1HJV - chains A and D of the 4 polymer chains in the assembly; structure by X-ray diffraction, 2.75 A resolution.

[Chain A (and D)]
Name: Chitinase-3 like protein 1
Source organism: Homo sapiens
Notes: chain D of this document is another copy of the same molecule, construct and numbering; everything in this record applies to it too
UniProt: P36222 (C3L1_HUMAN); residues 22-383 here = UniProt positions 22-383
Sequence (362 residues; row label = number of the first residue in the row):
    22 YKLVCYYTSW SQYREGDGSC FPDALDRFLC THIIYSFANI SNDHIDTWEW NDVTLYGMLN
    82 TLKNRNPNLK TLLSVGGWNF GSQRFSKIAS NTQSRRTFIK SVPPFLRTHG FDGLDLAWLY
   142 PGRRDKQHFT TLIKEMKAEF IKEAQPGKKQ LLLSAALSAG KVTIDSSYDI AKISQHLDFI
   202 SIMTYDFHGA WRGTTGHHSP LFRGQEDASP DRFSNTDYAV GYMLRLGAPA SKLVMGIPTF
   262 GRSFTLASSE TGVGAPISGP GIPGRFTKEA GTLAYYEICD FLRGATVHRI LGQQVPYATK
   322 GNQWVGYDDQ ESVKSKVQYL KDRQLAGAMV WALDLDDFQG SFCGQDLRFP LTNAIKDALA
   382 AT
Disulfide bonds: Cys26-Cys51, Cys300-Cys364
Covalently attached groups: N-acetylglucosamine (NAG) linked to Asn60
Differences from the reference sequence: conflict Ile311 (Thr in P36222), Ile311 (Thr in P36222)
Curated features (UniProtKB/Swiss-Prot):
  - region: Gln324 to Val338 (Important for AKT1 activation and IL8 production)
  - binding site (chitin): Glu70, Trp71, Gly97 to Asn100, Tyr141, Met204 to Asp207, Arg263, Trp352
  - glycosylation: Asn60 (N-linked (GlcNAc...) asparagine)

[How chain A and chain D interact]
Pairs across the interface (28; chain A residue first):
  Phe223(A) with Gly225(D); Gln226(D); Leu312(D), hydrophobic; Gly313(D)
  Arg224(A) with Arg233(D)
  Gly225(A) with Phe223(D)
  Gln226(A) with Phe223(D); Asp238(D); Arg344(D)
  Glu227(A) with Arg233(D), salt bridge; Asp238(D), hydrogen bond (backbone-side chain); Tyr239(D)
  Asp228(A) with Arg344(D), salt bridge
  Asp238(A) with Gly225(D); Gln226(D); Glu227(D), hydrogen bond (side chain-backbone)
  Tyr239(A) with Glu227(D)
  Arg246(A) with Glu227(D), salt bridge
  Leu312(A) with Phe223(D), hydrophobic; Gln315(D); Ser336(D)
  Gly313(A) with Phe223(D)
  Gln315(A) with Leu312(D); Gln315(D), hydrogen bond
  Ser336(A) with Leu312(D)
  Tyr340(A) with Leu312(D), hydrophobic
  Arg344(A) with Gln226(D); Asp228(D), salt bridge
Interface residues without a listed pair, chain A (19 interface residues in all): Leu222, Arg233, Gly242, Gln339
Interface residues without a listed pair, chain D (16 interface residues in all): Leu222, Gly242, Tyr340

[In short]
Chain A and chain D form an interface of 19 and 16 residues respectively, with 3 hydrogen bonds and 4 salt
bridges. Among the polar pairs are Glu227(A)-Arg233(D), Asp228(A)-Arg344(D) and Arg246(A)-Glu227(D).
Covalently linked N-acetylglucosamine: at Asn60(A). UniProt lists 13 chitin-binding residues on chain A.
Both chains are Chitinase-3 like protein 1 (Homo sapiens). Entry 1HJV (Crystal structure of hcgp-39 in complex
with chitin tetramer) was determined by X-ray diffraction (same publication as 1HJW and 1HJX).
